PDB entry 5ONO | X-ray diffraction, 2.50 A resolution | chain A

[Chain A]
Name: L-ectoine synthase
Source organism: Paenibacillus lautus
Notes: EC 4.2.1.108
Reference sequence: A0A1R1AV52 (A0A1R1AV52_PAELA); residue numbers follow UniProt; this construct covers 1-130
Sequence (138 residues; row label = number of the first residue in the row):
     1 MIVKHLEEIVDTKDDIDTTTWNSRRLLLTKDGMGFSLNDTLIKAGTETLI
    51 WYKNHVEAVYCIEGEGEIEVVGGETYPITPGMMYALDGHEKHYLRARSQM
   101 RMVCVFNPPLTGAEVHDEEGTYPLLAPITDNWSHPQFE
Differences from the reference sequence: conflict T19 (Lys in A0A1R1AV52), V71 (Ile in A0A1R1AV52), T79 (Ser in A0A1R1AV52), T129 (Ser in A0A1R1AV52); expression tag (131-138)
Ligand contacts:
  - ectoine (4CS; (4S)-2-methyl-1,4,5,6-tetrahydropyrimidine-4-carboxylic acid): W21, S23, N38, T40, I42, I50, Y52, E57, V59, Y84, L94, C104, F106, L110
  - Fe ion (FE): I50, E57, V59, Y84, L86, H92
From the paper describing this entry:
  - binding site for ectoine: W21, S23, N38, Y52, E57, F106
  - contacts within the chain: S23-N38
  - conformationally variable residues (side-chain flip): W21
  - catalytic residues: E57, Y84, H92
  - mutagenesis - E57A, Y84A, H92A: decreased catalytic activity
  - catalytic residues: W21, N38, T40 (proposed by the authors, not directly observed)

[Overview]
Ligands of chain A: Fe ion and ectoine. From the paper: catalytic residues E57, Y84 and H92 among others;
E57A, Y84A and H92A reduce catalytic activity.
Chain A is L-ectoine synthase (Paenibacillus lautus); the structure, Crystal Structure of Ectoine Synthase
from P. lautus, was determined by X-ray diffraction, deposited together with 5ONM and 5ONN.
